Entry 6HTS (electron microscopy, 4.80 A resolution (low resolution: residue-level contacts below are approximate; hydrogen-bond / salt-bridge calls are withheld)); this record covers chains P and X of the 19 polymer chains in the assembly.

# Chain P
Molecule: Histone H2B type 1-J
Organism: Homo sapiens
UniProtKB: P06899 (H2B1J_HUMAN); residues 0-125 here correspond to UniProt positions 1-126 (UniProt number = residue number + 1)
Sequence (126 residues; numbered 0 to 125; the number before each row is that of its first residue; numbering starts at 0):
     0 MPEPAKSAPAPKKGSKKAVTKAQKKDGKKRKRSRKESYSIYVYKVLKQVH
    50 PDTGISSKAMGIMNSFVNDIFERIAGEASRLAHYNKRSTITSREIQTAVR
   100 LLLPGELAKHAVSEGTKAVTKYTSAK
Disordered / not traced: 0-30, 125
UniProt features mapped onto this chain:
  - modified residue: Pro1 (N-acetylproline), Glu2 (ADP-ribosyl glutamic acid), Lys5 (N6-(2-hydroxyisobutyryl)lysine), Ser6 (ADP-ribosylserine), Lys11 (N6-(beta-hydroxybutyryl)lysine), Lys12 (N6-(2-hydroxyisobutyryl)lysine), Ser14 (Phosphoserine), Lys15 (N6-acetyllysine), Lys16 (N6-(beta-hydroxybutyryl)lysine), Lys20 (N6-(2-hydroxyisobutyryl)lysine), Lys23 (N6-(2-hydroxyisobutyryl)lysine), Lys24 (N6-(2-hydroxyisobutyryl)lysine), Lys34 (N6-(2-hydroxyisobutyryl)lysine), Glu35 (PolyADP-ribosyl glutamic acid), Ser36 (Phosphoserine), Lys43 (N6-(2-hydroxyisobutyryl)lysine), Lys46 (N6-(2-hydroxyisobutyryl)lysine), Lys57 (N6,N6-dimethyllysine), Arg79 (Dimethylated arginine), Lys85 (N6,N6,N6-trimethyllysine) and 6 more in UniProt
  - glycosylation: Ser112 (O-linked (GlcNAc) serine)
  - cross-link (Glycyl lysine isopeptide (Lys-Gly)): Lys5 (interchain with G-Cter in SUMO2), Lys20 (interchain with G-Cter in SUMO2), Lys34 (interchain with G-Cter in ubiquitin), Lys120 (interchain with G-Cter in ubiquitin)

# Chain X
Molecule: 228-nt DNA strand
Sequence (228 nucleotides; each row starts with the number of its first residue; numbers below 1 keep their minus sign (DG-125 is residue -125)):
  -125 GTCTTGAGTCCAACCCGGTAAGACACGACTTATCGCCACCCCGAGTACAT
   -75 GCACAGGATGTATATATCTGACACGTGCCTGGAGACTAGGGAGTAATCCC
   -25 CTTGGCGGTTAAAACGCGGGGGACAGCGCGTACGTGCGTTTAAGCGGTGC
    25 TAGAGCTGTCTACGACCAATTGAGCGGCCTCGGCACCGGGATTGTCCAGG
    75 GCGGCCGCGGATGCATTAATGCAGATTC
Disordered / not traced: -125 to -86, 65-102

# How chain P and chain X interact
Contacting residue pairs (11):
  Arg31(P) - DG-45(X)
  Arg33(P) - DG-44(X)
  Arg33(P) - DA-43(X)
  Ile54(P) - DC-54(X)
  Ile54(P) - DA-53(X)
  Ser55(P) - DC-54(X)
  Ser56(P) - DC-54(X)
  Lys57(P) - DC-54(X)
  Arg86(P) - DG-33(X)
  Ser87(P) - DA-34(X)
  Ser87(P) - DG-33(X)
Other interface residues (no listed pair), chain P (10 interface residues in all): Lys85, Thr88
Other interface residues (no listed pair), chain X (8 interface residues in all): DA-55

# Summary
Chain P and chain X form an interface of 10 and 8 residues respectively.
Chain P is Histone H2B type 1-J (Homo sapiens) and chain X is a 228-nt DNA strand; the structure, Cryo-EM
structure of the human INO80 complex bound to nucleosome, was determined by electron microscopy.
